4XT6 - chain A; structure by X-ray diffraction, 1.85 A resolution.

# Chain A
Protein: Rv2671
Organism: Mycobacterium tuberculosis (strain ATCC 25618 / H37Rv)
Reference sequence: P71968 (P71968_MYCTU); residues 1-258 here = UniProt positions 1-258
Chain sequence (258 residues; row label = number of the first residue in the row):
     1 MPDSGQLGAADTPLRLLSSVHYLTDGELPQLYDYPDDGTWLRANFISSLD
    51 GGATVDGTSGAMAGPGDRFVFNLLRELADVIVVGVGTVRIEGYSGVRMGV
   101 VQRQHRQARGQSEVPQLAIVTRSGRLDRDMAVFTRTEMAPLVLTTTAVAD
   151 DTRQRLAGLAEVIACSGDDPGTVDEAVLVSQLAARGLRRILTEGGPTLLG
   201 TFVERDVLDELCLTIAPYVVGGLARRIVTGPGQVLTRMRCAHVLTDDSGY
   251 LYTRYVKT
Not modelled in the structure: 1-12, 25, 56-57, 90-95
Ligand contacts:
  - 44V ((6S)-2-amino-6-methyl-5,6,7,8-tetrahydropteridin-4(3H)-one): Asn44, Phe45, Ile46, Ser59, Ala63, Asp67, Phe71, Glu193, Thr214
  - NADP (NAP; NADP nicotinamide-adenine-dinucleotide phosphate): Gly84, Val85, Gly86, Thr87, Val120, Thr121, Arg122, Ser123, Val173, Glu175, Gly194, Gly195, Pro196, Thr197, Leu198, Thr201, Thr229
Reported in the primary citation:
  - conformationally variable residues (order/disorder transition): Asp56 to Gly57, Ile90 to Gly95
  - binding site for 44V: Asn44, Asp67

# Overview
Chain A binds NADP and compound 44V. The paper reports a binding site for 44V at Asn44 and Asp67;
conformational variability at Asp56 and Ile90.
Chain A is Rv2671 (Mycobacterium tuberculosis (strain ATCC 25618 / H37Rv)); the structure, Crystal structure
of Rv2671 from Mycobacterium tuberculosis in complex with the tetrahydropteridine ring of tetrahydrofolate
(THF), was determined by X-ray diffraction, deposited together with 4XRB, 4XT4, 4XT5 and 4XT8.
